1RYH - chain A; structure by X-ray diffraction, 1.75 A resolution.

== Chain A ==
Molecule: ras-related C3 botulinum toxin substrate 1 isoform Rac1b
Source organism: Homo sapiens
Notes: EC 3.6.5.2
UniProt: P63000 (RAC1_HUMAN); numbering as in UniProt (aligned over 1-201)
Sequence (203 residues; row label = number of the first residue in the row):
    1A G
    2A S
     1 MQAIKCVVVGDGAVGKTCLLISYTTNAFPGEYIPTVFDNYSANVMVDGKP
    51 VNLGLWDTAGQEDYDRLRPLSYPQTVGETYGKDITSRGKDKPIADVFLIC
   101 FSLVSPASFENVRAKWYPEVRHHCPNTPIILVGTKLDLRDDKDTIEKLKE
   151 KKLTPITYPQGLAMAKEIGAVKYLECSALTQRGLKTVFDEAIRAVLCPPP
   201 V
Not modelled in the structure: 61-92
Sequence notes: cloning artifact (1A, 2A)
Curated features (UniProtKB/Swiss-Prot):
  - motif: Tyr32 to Tyr40 (Effector region)
  - binding site (GTP): Gly12, Ala13, Val14, Gly15, Lys16, Thr17, Cys18, Glu31, Tyr32, Pro34, Thr35, Ala59, Gly60
  - modified residue: Tyr32 (Microbial infection: O-AMP-tyrosine), Thr35 (Microbial infection: O-AMP-threonine), Ser71 (Phosphoserine)
  - glycosylation: Tyr32 (Microbial infection: O-linked (GlcNAc) tyrosine), Thr35 (Microbial infection: O-alpha-linked (GlcNAc) threonine)
  - cross-link (Glycyl lysine isopeptide (Lys-Gly)): Lys147 (interchain with G-Cter in ubiquitin), Lys166 (interchain with G-Cter in ubiquitin)
Metal / ion sites: Mg2+: Thr17 (together with GMP-PNP)
Ligand contacts: GMP-PNP (GNP; phosphoaminophosphonic acid-guanylate ester): Asp11, Gly12, Ala13, Val14, Gly15, Lys16, Thr17, Cys18, Phe28, Thr58, Ala59, Gly60, Lys135, Asp137, Leu138, Ser177, Ala178, Leu179

== In short ==
Bound to chain A: GMP-PNP. From UniProt: 13 GTP-binding residues.
Chain A is ras-related C3 botulinum toxin substrate 1 isoform Rac1b (Homo sapiens); the structure, Alternative
Splicing of Rac1 Generates Rac1b, a Self-activating GTPase, was determined by X-ray diffraction (same
publication as 1RYF).
